Entry 7R88 (electron microscopy, 3.50 A resolution); this record covers chains B and D of the 4 polymer chains in the assembly.

Chain B:
Name: ATP-binding cassette sub-family G member 8
Organism: Homo sapiens
Notes: EC 7.6.2.-
UniProt: Q9H221 (ABCG8_HUMAN); residues 1-673 here = UniProt positions 1-673
Sequence (715 residues; row label = number of the first residue in the row):
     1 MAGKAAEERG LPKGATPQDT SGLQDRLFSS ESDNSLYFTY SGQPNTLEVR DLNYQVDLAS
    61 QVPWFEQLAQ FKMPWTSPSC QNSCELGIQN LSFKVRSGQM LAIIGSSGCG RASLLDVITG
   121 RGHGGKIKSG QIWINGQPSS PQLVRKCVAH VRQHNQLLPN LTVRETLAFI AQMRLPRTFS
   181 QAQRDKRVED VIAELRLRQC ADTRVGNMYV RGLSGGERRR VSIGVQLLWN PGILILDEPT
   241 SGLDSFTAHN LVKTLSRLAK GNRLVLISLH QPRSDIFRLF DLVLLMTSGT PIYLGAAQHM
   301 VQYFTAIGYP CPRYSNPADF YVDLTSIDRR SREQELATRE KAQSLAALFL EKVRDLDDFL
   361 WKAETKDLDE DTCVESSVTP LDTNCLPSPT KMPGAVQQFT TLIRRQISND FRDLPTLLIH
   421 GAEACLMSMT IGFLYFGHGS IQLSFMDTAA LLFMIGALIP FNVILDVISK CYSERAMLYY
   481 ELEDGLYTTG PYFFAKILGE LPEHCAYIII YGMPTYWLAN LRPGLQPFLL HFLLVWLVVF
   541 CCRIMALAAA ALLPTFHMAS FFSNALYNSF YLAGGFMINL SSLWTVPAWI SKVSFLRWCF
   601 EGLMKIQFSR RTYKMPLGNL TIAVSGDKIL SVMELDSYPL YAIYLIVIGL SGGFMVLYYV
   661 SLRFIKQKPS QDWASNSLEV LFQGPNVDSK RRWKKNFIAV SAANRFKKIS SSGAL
Unresolved in the structure: 1-24, 57-85, 329-332, 354-391, 614-625, 670-715
Sequence notes: expression tag (674-715)
Curated features (UniProtKB/Swiss-Prot):
  - glycosylation: Asn-619 (N-linked (GlcNAc...) asparagine)
  - natural variant: Asp-19 (D19H: Associated significantly with GBD4), Arg-184 (R184H: In STSL1), Pro-231 (P231T: In STSL1), Glu-238 (E238K: In STSL1; uncertain significance), Arg-263 (R263Q: In STSL1), Arg-405 (R405H: In STSL1), Leu-501 (L501P: In STSL1), Arg-543 (R543S: In STSL1), Phe-570 (deletion: In STSL1), Leu-572 (L572P: In STSL1), Gly-574 (G574E: In STSL1; G574R: In STSL1), Leu-596 (L596R: In STSL1)
  - mutagenesis: Gly-216 (G216D: Loss of ATPase activity)
From the paper describing this entry:
  - mutagenesis - I419E, F561A: unchanged expression

Chain D:
Name: 2C7 Fab light chain
Organism: Mus musculus
Notes: antibody fragment or engineered binder
Sequence (234 residues; numbered 1 to 234; the number before each row is that of its first residue):
     1 MGWSCIILFL VATARTGVHS DIQMTQSPSS LSASLGERVS LTCRASQEIS GYLSWLQQKP
    61 DGTIQRLIYA AFSLDSGVPK RFSGSRSGSD YSLTISSLES EDLAHYYCLQ YASYPCTFGG
   121 GTKLEIKRTV AAPSVFIFPP SDEQLKSGTA SVVCLLNNFY PREAKVQWKV DNALQSGNSQ
   181 ESVTEQDSKD STYSLSSTLT LSKADYEKHK VYACEVTHQG LSSPVTKSFN RGEC
Unresolved in the structure: 1-21, 127-234
Cystine bridges: Cys-43/Cys-108

Interface between chain B and chain D:
Residue-residue contacts (17):
  Ser-32(B) with Tyr-114(D)
  Asp-33(B) with Tyr-114(D)
  Arg-164(B) with Ser-50(D); Tyr-52(D), hydrogen bond
  Glu-189(B) with Tyr-52(D), hydrogen bond
  Arg-198(B) with Ile-49(D); Ser-50(D), hydrogen bond (backbone-side chain); Tyr-52(D); Tyr-111(D), hydrogen bond (side chain-backbone); Ala-112(D)
  Gln-199(B) with Ile-22(D); Gln-47(D), hydrogen bond; Glu-48(D); Ser-113(D)
  Ala-201(B) with Ser-50(D)
  Asp-202(B) with Ser-50(D); Arg-86(D), salt bridge
Also at the interface, not in a pair above, chain B (10 interface residues in all): Glu-31, Ile-192

Summary:
The interface between chain B and chain D involves 10 residues on one side and 11 on the other; the contacts
include 5 hydrogen bonds and 1 salt bridge. Polar contacts include Asp-202(B)/Arg-86(D), Arg-164(B)/Tyr-52(D)
and Glu-189(B)/Tyr-52(D). UniProt lists one mutagenesis site on chain B. From the paper: I419E and F561A of
chain B leave expression unchanged.
Here chain B is ATP-binding cassette sub-family G member 8 (Homo sapiens) and chain D is 2C7 Fab light chain
(Mus musculus). Entry 7R88 (The structure of human ABCG5-I529W/ABCG8-WT) was determined by electron microscopy
(same publication as 7R87, 7R89, 7R8A and 7R8B).
